Entry 6CQL (X-ray diffraction, 2.40 A resolution); this record covers chains D and E of the 5 polymer chains in the assembly.

[Chain D]
Name: F24 alpha chain
Source organism: Homo sapiens
Sequence (205 residues; each row starts with the number of its first residue; note: 11 numbers in that range are skipped by the numbering (no residue carries them; nothing is unmodelled there)):
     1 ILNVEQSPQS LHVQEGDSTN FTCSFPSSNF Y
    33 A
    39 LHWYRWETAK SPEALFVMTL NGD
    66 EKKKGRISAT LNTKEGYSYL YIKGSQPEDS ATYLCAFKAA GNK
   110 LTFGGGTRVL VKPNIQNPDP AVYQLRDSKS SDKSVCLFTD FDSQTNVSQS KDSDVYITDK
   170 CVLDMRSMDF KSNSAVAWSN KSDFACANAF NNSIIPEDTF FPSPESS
Disordered / not traced: 1, 213-216
Cystine bridges: Cys-23/Cys-100, Cys-145/Cys-195
Ligand contacts:
  - Mg2+ (MG), molecule 1: Phe-54, Val-55, Lys-67
  - Mg2+ (MG), molecule 2: Glu-66, Ser-73, Tyr-86

[Chain E]
Name: F24 beta Chain
Source organism: Homo sapiens
Sequence (245 residues; row label = number of the first residue in the row; note: 15 numbers in that range are skipped by the numbering (no residue carries them; nothing is unmodelled there)):
     1 EPEVTQTPSH QVTQMGQEVI LRCVPISNHL Y
    39 FYWYRQILGQ KVEFLVSFYN NEI
    66 SEKSEIFDDQ FSVERPDG
    85 SNFTLKIRST KLEDSAMYFC ASSRLAGGM
   117 DEQFFGPGTR LTVLEDLKNV FPPEVAVFEP SEAEISHTQK ATLVCLATGF YPDHVELSWW
   177 VNGKEVHSGV CTDPQPLKEQ PALNDSRYAL SSRLRVSATF WQNPRNHFRC QVQFYGLSEN
   237 DEWTQDRAKP VTQIVSAEAW GRAD
Disordered / not traced: 1
Cystine bridges: Cys-23/Cys-104, Cys-161/Cys-226

[Chain D / chain E interface]
Residue-residue contacts - 99 pairs, chain D then chain E:
  Asn-3(D) / Lys-49(E)
  Val-4(D) / Lys-49(E)  hydrogen bond (backbone-side chain)
  Glu-5(D) / Lys-49(E)  salt bridge
  His-40(D) / Asp-117(E)
  Tyr-42(D) / Gln-119(E)  hydrogen bond (side chain-backbone)
  Tyr-42(D) / Phe-121(E)  hydrophobic
  Trp-44(D) / Gln-44(E)
  Trp-44(D) / Phe-103(E)  hydrophobic
  Ser-49(D) / Phe-121(E)
  Ser-49(D) / Gly-122(E)
  Ser-49(D) / Pro-123(E)
  Pro-50(D) / Phe-103(E)
  Pro-50(D) / Phe-121(E)
  Ala-52(D) / Glu-118(E)
  Val-55(D) / Glu-118(E)
  Leu-99(D) / Val-50(E)  hydrophobic
  Lys-103(D) / Gly-112(E)
  Gly-106(D) / Glu-67(E)
  Asn-107(D) / Tyr-31(E)
  Asn-107(D) / Tyr-40(E)  hydrogen bond
  Asn-107(D) / Glu-67(E)  hydrogen bond (backbone-side chain)
  Asn-107(D) / Gly-112(E)
  Asn-107(D) / Gln-119(E)
  Lys-108(D) / Phe-52(E)
  Lys-108(D) / Glu-67(E)  hydrogen bond (backbone-side chain)
  Leu-110(D) / Tyr-42(E)  hydrogen bond (backbone-side chain)
  Leu-110(D) / Phe-52(E)
  Leu-110(D) / Gln-119(E)
  Phe-112(D) / Tyr-42(E)  hydrophobic
  Phe-112(D) / Lys-49(E)
  Phe-112(D) / Val-50(E)
  Phe-112(D) / Phe-121(E)  hydrophobic
  Gly-113(D) / Lys-49(E)
  Gly-114(D) / Lys-49(E)
  Asp-128(D) / His-153(E)  salt bridge
  Asp-128(D) / Thr-154(E)
  Tyr-132(D) / Ser-147(E)
  Tyr-132(D) / Ala-149(E)
  Tyr-132(D) / Glu-150(E)
  Tyr-132(D) / His-153(E)  hydrogen bond
  Tyr-132(D) / Thr-154(E)
  Gln-133(D) / Ser-147(E)  hydrogen bond (backbone-side chain)
  Leu-134(D) / Phe-144(E)
  Leu-134(D) / Glu-145(E)
  Leu-134(D) / Thr-158(E)
  Leu-134(D) / Val-160(E)  hydrophobic
  Arg-135(D) / Phe-144(E)
  Arg-135(D) / Glu-145(E)  hydrogen bond (backbone-backbone)
  Asp-136(D) / Ala-142(E)
  Asp-136(D) / Val-143(E)
  Asp-136(D) / Phe-144(E)
  Asp-136(D) / Glu-145(E)
  Ser-137(D) / Val-143(E)  hydrogen bond (backbone-backbone)
  Ser-137(D) / Glu-145(E)
  Ser-137(D) / Glu-254(E)  hydrogen bond (side chain-backbone)
  Lys-142(D) / Phe-144(E)
  Lys-142(D) / Leu-162(E)
  Ser-143(D) / Phe-144(E)
  Val-144(D) / Phe-144(E)  hydrophobic
  Val-144(D) / Val-160(E)  hydrophobic
  Leu-146(D) / Thr-158(E)
  Leu-146(D) / Arg-209(E)
  Asp-149(D) / Thr-154(E)
  Asp-149(D) / Arg-211(E)  salt bridge
  Tyr-165(D) / Leu-193(E)  hydrophobic
  Tyr-165(D) / Glu-195(E)  hydrogen bond (side chain-backbone)
  Thr-167(D) / Asp-189(E)
  Thr-167(D) / Leu-193(E)
  Thr-167(D) / Ser-207(E)
  Cys-170(D) / Cys-187(E)  disulfide
  Cys-170(D) / Thr-188(E)
  Cys-170(D) / Arg-209(E)
  Val-171(D) / Cys-187(E)
  Leu-172(D) / Gly-185(E)
  Leu-172(D) / Val-186(E)
  Leu-172(D) / Cys-187(E)  hydrophobic
  Leu-172(D) / Arg-211(E)
  Asp-173(D) / Ser-184(E)
  Asp-173(D) / Gly-185(E)  hydrogen bond (backbone-backbone)
  Met-174(D) / Ser-184(E)
  Met-174(D) / Gly-185(E)
  Met-174(D) / Arg-211(E)
  Met-174(D) / Val-212(E)
  Met-174(D) / Ser-213(E)
  Arg-175(D) / Ser-184(E)  hydrogen bond (backbone-side chain)
  Ser-176(D) / Ser-184(E)
  Met-177(D) / Lys-156(E)
  Phe-179(D) / Lys-156(E)
  Phe-179(D) / Arg-211(E)
  Ser-181(D) / Arg-211(E)  hydrogen bond
  Ser-183(D) / Arg-209(E)  hydrogen bond (backbone-side chain)
  Ala-184(D) / Arg-209(E)
  Val-185(D) / Val-160(E)  hydrophobic
  Val-185(D) / Arg-209(E)
  Trp-187(D) / Leu-162(E)
  Trp-187(D) / Leu-193(E)  hydrophobic
  Trp-187(D) / Ala-205(E)  hydrophobic
  Phe-209(D) / His-153(E)
  Pro-211(D) / Ala-149(E)  hydrophobic
Also at the interface, not in a pair above, chain D (51 interface residues in all): Thr-148, Asp-168
Also at the interface, not in a pair above, chain E (50 interface residues in all): Ser-107, Pro-146, Leu-159, Thr-164, Lys-194, Ala-255
Inter-chain disulfides: Cys-170(D)/Cys-187(E)

[Summary]
The interface between chain D and chain E involves 51 residues on one side and 50 on the other, with 1
disulfide bond, 16 hydrogen bonds and 3 salt bridges. Polar pairs include Glu-5(D)/Lys-49(E),
Asp-128(D)/His-153(E) and Asp-149(D)/Arg-211(E). Bound to chain D: Mg2+.
Here chain D is F24 alpha chain and chain E is F24 beta Chain, both from Homo sapiens. Entry 6CQL (Crystal
structure of F24 TCR -DR11-RQ13 peptide complex) was determined by X-ray diffraction, deposited together with
6CPH, 6CPL, 6CPN, 6CPO, 6CQJ, 6CQN, 6CQQ and 6CQR.
